PDB entry 8Z92 | X-ray diffraction, 3.85 A resolution | chains B and F of the 4 polymer chains in the assembly

[Chain B]
Protein: Piwi domain-containing protein
From: Thermoflavifilum thermophilum
UniProtKB: A0A1I7NFD7 (A0A1I7NFD7_9BACT); residue numbers follow UniProt; this construct covers 1-507
Sequence (507 residues; each row starts with the number of its first residue):
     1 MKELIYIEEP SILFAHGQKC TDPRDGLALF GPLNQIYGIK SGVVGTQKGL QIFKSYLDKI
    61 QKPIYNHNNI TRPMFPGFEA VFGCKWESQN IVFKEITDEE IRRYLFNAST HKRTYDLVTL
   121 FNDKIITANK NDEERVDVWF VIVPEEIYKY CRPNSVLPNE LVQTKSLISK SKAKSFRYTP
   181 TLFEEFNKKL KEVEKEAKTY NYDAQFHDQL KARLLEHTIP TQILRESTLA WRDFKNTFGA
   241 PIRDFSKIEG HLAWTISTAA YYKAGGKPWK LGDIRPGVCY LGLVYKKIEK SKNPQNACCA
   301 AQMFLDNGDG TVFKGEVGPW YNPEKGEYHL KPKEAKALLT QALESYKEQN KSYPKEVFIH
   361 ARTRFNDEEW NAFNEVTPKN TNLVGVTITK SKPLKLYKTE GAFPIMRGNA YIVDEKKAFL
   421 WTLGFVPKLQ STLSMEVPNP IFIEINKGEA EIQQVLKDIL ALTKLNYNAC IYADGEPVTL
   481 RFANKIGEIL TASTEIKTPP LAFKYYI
Not modelled in the structure: 172-202
From the paper describing this entry:
  - binding site for the 21-nt DNA strand: Arg72, Met435
  - binding site for the 16-nt DNA strand: Tyr148, Gln205, His207, Ile223, Arg225, Thr228, Arg243, Asn468

[Chain F]
Molecule: 21-nt DNA strand
Sequence (21 nucleotides; each row starts with the number of its first residue; numbering starts at 0):
     0 TGAGGTAGTA GGTTGTATAG T

[How chain B and chain F interact]
Pairs across the interface (18):
  Arg72(B) - DG14(F)  salt bridge to the phosphate
  Asn154(B) - DT8(F)  sugar contact
  Asp244(B) - DT13(F)  base contact
  Phe245(B) - DT13(F)  base contact
  Lys247(B) - DT13(F)  salt bridge to the phosphate
  Ile248(B) - DT13(F)  base contact
  Lys286(B) - DA6(F)  salt bridge to the phosphate
  Glu289(B) - DA6(F)  phosphate contact
  Glu289(B) - DG7(F)  phosphate contact
  Gly326(B) - DT5(F)  sugar contact
  Tyr328(B) - DT5(F)  hydrogen bond to the phosphate
  Tyr328(B) - DA6(F)  hydrogen bond to the phosphate
  Ala402(B) - DT15(F)  hydrogen bond to the base
  Phe403(B) - DT15(F)  stacking on the base
  Pro404(B) - DT15(F)  base contact
  Thr432(B) - DT15(F)  base contact
  Met435(B) - DG14(F)  base contact
  Glu488(B) - DG7(F)  phosphate contact
Also at the interface, not in a pair above, chain B (24 interface residues in all): His67, Asn68, Thr71, Pro153, Tyr321, Lys325, Glu327, Ser431
Also at the interface, not in a pair above, chain F (8 interface residues in all): DG4

[Summary]
24 residues of chain B and 8 residues of chain F are in contact, with 3 hydrogen bonds, 3 salt bridges and 1
aromatic stacking contact. Polar contacts include Ala402(B)-DT15(F), Tyr328(B)-DT5(F) and Tyr328(B)-DA6(F).
The paper reports a binding site for the 16-nt DNA strand at Tyr148(B), Gln205(B) and His207(B) among others;
a binding site for the 21-nt DNA strand at Arg72(B) and Met435(B).
Here chain B is Piwi domain-containing protein (Thermoflavifilum thermophilum) and chain F is a 21-nt DNA
strand. Entry 8Z92 (Crystal structure of CrtAgo/TIR-APAZ in complex with guide DNA and 16-nt target DNA) was
determined by X-ray diffraction, deposited together with 8Z8Y, 8Z96, 9L9W and 9L9X.
